PDB entry 4LK0 | X-ray diffraction, 3.91 A resolution | chains A and B of the 7 polymer chains in the assembly

== Chain A (and B) ==
Molecule: DNA-directed RNA polymerase subunit alpha
Organism: Escherichia coli
Notes: EC 2.7.7.6; chain B of this document is another copy of the same molecule, construct and numbering; everything in this record applies to it too
Reference sequence: C9QXI7 (C9QXI7_ECOD1); residues 1-234 here = UniProt positions 1-234
Chain sequence (239 residues; row label = number of the first residue in the row):
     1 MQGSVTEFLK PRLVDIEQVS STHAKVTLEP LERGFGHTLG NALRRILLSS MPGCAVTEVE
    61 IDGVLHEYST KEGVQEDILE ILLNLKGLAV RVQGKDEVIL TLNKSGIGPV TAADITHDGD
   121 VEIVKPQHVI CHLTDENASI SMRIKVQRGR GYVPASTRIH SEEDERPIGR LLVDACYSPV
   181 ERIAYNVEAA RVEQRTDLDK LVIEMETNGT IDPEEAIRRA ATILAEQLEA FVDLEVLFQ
Disordered / not traced: 1-7, 232-239 (chain B: 1-5, 161-171, 237-239)
Differences from the reference sequence: expression tag (235-239)

== How chain A and chain B interact ==
Contacting residue pairs (46; chain A residue first):
  Phe8(A) with Arg150(B)
  Lys10(A) with Glu226(B); Glu229(B)
  Pro11(A) with Gln227(B); Ala230(B); Phe231(B)
  Arg12(A) with Phe231(B)
  Leu13(A) with Phe231(B)
  Leu28(A) with Phe231(B), hydrophobic
  Gly34(A) with Arg45(B)
  Phe35(A) with Ser50(B); Gln227(B)
  His37(A) with Arg45(B)
  Thr38(A) with Ala42(B); Arg45(B), hydrogen bond
  Leu39(A) with Gln227(B)
  Ala42(A) with Thr38(B)
  Arg45(A) with Gly34(B), hydrogen bond (side chain-backbone); His37(B); Thr38(B)
  Ile46(A) with Phe35(B), hydrophobic
  Ser50(A) with Phe8(B); Phe35(B)
  Arg150(A) with Thr6(B); Glu7(B), hydrogen bond (side chain-backbone); Phe8(B)
  Arg218(A) with Phe231(B)
  Ala221(A) with Leu228(B)
  Thr222(A) with Phe231(B); Val232(B)
  Ile223(A) with Phe8(B), hydrophobic; Phe35(B), hydrophobic
  Leu224(A) with Leu224(B), hydrophobic; Leu228(B), hydrophobic
  Ala225(A) with Leu228(B)
  Glu226(A) with Lys10(B), salt bridge
  Gln227(A) with Leu9(B), hydrogen bond (side chain-backbone); Pro11(B); Leu31(B); Phe35(B)
  Leu228(A) with Ala221(B), hydrophobic; Leu224(B), hydrophobic
  Glu229(A) with Lys10(B); Arg12(B), salt bridge
  Phe231(A) with Arg218(B); Ala221(B), hydrophobic
Interface residues without a listed pair, chain A (34 interface residues in all): Leu9, Asn41, Ser49, Arg148, Gly149, His160, Ala230
Interface residues without a listed pair, chain B (35 interface residues in all): Glu32, Leu39, Asn41, Ile46, Gln194, Ile217, Thr222, Ile223, Asp233

== Overview ==
Chain A and chain B form an interface of 34 and 35 residues respectively, with 4 hydrogen bonds and 2 salt
bridges. Among the polar pairs are Glu226(A)-Lys10(B), Glu229(A)-Arg12(B) and Thr38(A)-Arg45(B).
Both chains are DNA-directed RNA polymerase subunit alpha (Escherichia coli). Entry 4LK0 (Crystal Structure
Analysis of the E.coli holoenzyme/T7 Gp2 complex) was determined by X-ray diffraction, deposited together with
4LJZ, 4LK1 and 4LLG.
